PDB entry 7PMM | X-ray diffraction, 3.00 A resolution | chains A and D of the 4 polymer chains in the assembly

[Chain A]
Molecule: ATP-dependent RNA helicase DbpA
Source organism: Escherichia coli (strain K12)
Notes: EC 3.6.4.13
Reference sequence: P21693 (DBPA_ECOLI); residues 1-457 here = UniProt positions 1-457
Sequence (459 residues; row label = number of the first residue in the row; numbers below 1 keep their minus sign (Gly-1 is residue -1)):
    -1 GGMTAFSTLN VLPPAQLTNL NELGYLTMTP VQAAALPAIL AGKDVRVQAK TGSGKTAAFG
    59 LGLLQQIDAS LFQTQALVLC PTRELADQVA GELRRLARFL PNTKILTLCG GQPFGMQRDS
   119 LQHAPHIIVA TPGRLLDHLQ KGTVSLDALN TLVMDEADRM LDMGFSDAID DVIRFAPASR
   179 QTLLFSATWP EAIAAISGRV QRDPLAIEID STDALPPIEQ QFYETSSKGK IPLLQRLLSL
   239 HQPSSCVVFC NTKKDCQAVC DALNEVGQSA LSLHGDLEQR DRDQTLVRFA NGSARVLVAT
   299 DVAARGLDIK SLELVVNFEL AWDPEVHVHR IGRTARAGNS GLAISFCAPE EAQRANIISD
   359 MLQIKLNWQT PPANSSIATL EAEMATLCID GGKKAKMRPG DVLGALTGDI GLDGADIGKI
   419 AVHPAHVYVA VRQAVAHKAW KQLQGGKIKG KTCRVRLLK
Disordered / not traced: -1 to 0
Sequence notes: expression tag (-1 to 0)
UniProt features mapped onto this chain:
  - motif: Ala3 to Ala31 (Q motif), Asp153 to Asp156 (DEAD box)
  - binding site (ATP): Ala47 to Thr54
  - mutagenesis: Lys53 (K53A: Shows accumulation of partially-assembled 45S particles), Glu154 (E154A: Shows accumulation of partially-assembled 45S particles), Arg331 (R331A: Shows accumulation of partially-assembled 45S particles. Binds rRNA normally but is severely impaired in ATPase and helicase activities ...)
Residues lining bound ligands: ADP / beryllium trifluoride: Phe4, Gly22, Tyr23, Thr25, Met26, Thr27, Gln30, Lys48, Thr49, Gly50, Ser51, Gly52, Lys53, Thr54, Ala55, Glu90, Arg93, Glu154, Ala185, Gly304, Asp306, Lys308, Arg331, Arg334, Ala335
From the paper describing this entry:
  - binding site for RNA (45mer) containing HP92 of the 23S rRNA (chain D): Arg81, Thr129, Arg132, Arg280

[Chain D]
Molecule: RNA (45mer) containing HP92 of the 23S rRNA
Sequence (44 nucleotides; each row starts with the number of its first residue):
     1 GGGAACCCUU CCCAAUAUGG CUGUUCGCCA UUUCGGGAAG GGUU
Covalently attached groups: phosphate ion (PO4) linked to G1

[Chain A / chain D interface]
Residue-residue contacts (48; chain A residue first):
  Arg92(A) with G20(D), salt bridge to the phosphate; C21(D), phosphate contact
  Arg96(A) with C21(D), phosphate contact; U22(D), salt bridge to the phosphate
  Pro99(A) with G20(D), sugar contact
  Asn100(A) with G19(D), hydrogen bond to the base; G20(D), hydrogen bond to the sugar; A30(D), hydrogen bond to the sugar
  Thr101(A) with G20(D), sugar contact
  Lys102(A) with U18(D), hydrogen bond to the sugar; G19(D), salt bridge to the phosphate
  Ser118(A) with U18(D), hydrogen bond to the phosphate; G19(D), hydrogen bond to the phosphate
  His121(A) with U18(D), sugar contact; U31(D), base contact; U32(D), hydrogen bond to the sugar
  Lys391(A) with G20(D), salt bridge to the phosphate
  Lys392(A) with U16(D), base contact; U18(D), salt bridge to the phosphate; G19(D), salt bridge to the phosphate
  Lys394(A) with G19(D), hydrogen bond to the base; G20(D), base contact; C21(D), base contact; G27(D), base contact; C28(D), base contact
  Arg396(A) with C26(D), salt bridge to the phosphate; G27(D), base contact
  Pro397(A) with G23(D), sugar contact
  Gly398(A) with G23(D), sugar contact; U25(D), sugar contact
  Asp399(A) with U25(D), hydrogen bond to the sugar
  Leu401(A) with G23(D), phosphate contact; U24(D), base contact
  Gly402(A) with U24(D), sugar contact; U25(D), base contact
  Ala403(A) with U25(D), base contact
  Thr405(A) with U24(D), hydrogen bond to the base
  Asp407(A) with U25(D), base contact
  Gly412(A) with U24(D), base contact
  Ile415(A) with G23(D), hydrogen bond to the base
  Gly416(A) with G23(D), hydrogen bond to the base
  Lys417(A) with G23(D), base contact
  Ile418(A) with G23(D), hydrogen bond to the base
  Ile446(A) with U25(D), base contact
  Lys447(A) with U25(D), hydrogen bond to the base; C26(D), sugar contact; G27(D), hydrogen bond to the base
  Gly448(A) with C26(D), hydrogen bond to the base
Also at the interface, not in a pair above, chain A (33 interface residues in all): Phe70, Leu104, Asp117, Ala393, Lys445
Also at the interface, not in a pair above, chain D (17 interface residues in all): A17, C29

[Summary]
The interface between chain A and chain D involves 33 residues on one side and 17 on the other; the contacts
include 16 hydrogen bonds and 7 salt bridges. Polar pairs include Asn100(A)-G19(D), Lys394(A)-G19(D) and
Thr405(A)-U24(D). The paper reports a binding site for RNA (45mer) containing HP92 of the 23S rRNA (chain D)
at Arg81(A), Thr129(A) and Arg132(A) among others.
Chain A is ATP-dependent RNA helicase DbpA (Escherichia coli (strain K12)) and chain D is RNA (45mer)
containing HP92 of the 23S rRNA; the structure, DEAD-box helicase DbpA in the active conformation bound to a
ss/dsRNA junction and ADP/BeF3, was determined by X-ray diffraction, deposited together with 7PMQ and 7PLI.
